6Q63 - chain A; structure by X-ray diffraction, 2.44 A resolution.

# Chain A
Protein: Beta-hexosaminidase
Organism: Bacteroides thetaiotaomicron
Notes: EC 3.2.1.52
UniProt: A0A174QSL3 (A0A174QSL3_BACT4); residue numbers follow UniProt; this construct covers 1-774
Chain sequence (774 residues; row label = number of the first residue in the row):
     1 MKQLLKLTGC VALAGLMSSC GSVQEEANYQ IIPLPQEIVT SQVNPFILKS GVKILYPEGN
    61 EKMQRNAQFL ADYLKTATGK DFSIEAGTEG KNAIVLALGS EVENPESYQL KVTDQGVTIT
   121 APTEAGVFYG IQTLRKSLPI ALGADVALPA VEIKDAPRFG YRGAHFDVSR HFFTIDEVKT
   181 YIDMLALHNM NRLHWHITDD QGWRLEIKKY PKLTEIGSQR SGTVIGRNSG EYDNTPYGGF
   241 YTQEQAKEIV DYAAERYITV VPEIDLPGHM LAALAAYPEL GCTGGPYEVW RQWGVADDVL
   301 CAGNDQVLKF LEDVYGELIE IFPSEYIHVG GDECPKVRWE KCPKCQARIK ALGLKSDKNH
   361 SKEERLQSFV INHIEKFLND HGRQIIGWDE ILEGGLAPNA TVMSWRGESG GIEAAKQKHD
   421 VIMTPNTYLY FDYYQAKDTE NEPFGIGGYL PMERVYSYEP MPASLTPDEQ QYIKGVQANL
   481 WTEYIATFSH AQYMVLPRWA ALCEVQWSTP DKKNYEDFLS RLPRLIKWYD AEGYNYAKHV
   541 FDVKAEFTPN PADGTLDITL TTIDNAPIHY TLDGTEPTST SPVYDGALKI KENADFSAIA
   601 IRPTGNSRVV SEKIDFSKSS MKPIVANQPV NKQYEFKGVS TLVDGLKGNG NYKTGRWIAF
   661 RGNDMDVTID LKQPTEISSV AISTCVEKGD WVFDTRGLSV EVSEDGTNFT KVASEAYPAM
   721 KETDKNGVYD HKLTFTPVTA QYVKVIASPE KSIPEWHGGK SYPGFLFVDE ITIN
Not modelled in the structure: 1-23
Bound ions: Cu ion: Cys282, Cys301, Cys342, Cys345; Ca2+: Thr641, Asp644, Leu646, Asp769, Glu770
Residues lining bound ligands: N-acetylglucosamine (NAG; 2-acetamido-2-deoxy-beta-D-glucopyranose): Arg170, Asp199, His269, Asp332, Glu333, Trp388, Trp405, Tyr430, Asp432, Tyr433, Ile446, Trp481, Glu483
What the authors report for this chain:
  - specificity-determining residues: Tyr433

# In short
Ligands of chain A: N-acetylglucosamine. The Cu ion site is built by Cys282, Cys301, Cys342 and Cys345.
Thr641, Asp644, Leu646, Asp769 and Glu770 form the Ca2+ site. The paper reports the specificity determinant
Tyr433.
Chain A is Beta-hexosaminidase (Bacteroides thetaiotaomicron); the structure, BT0459, was determined by X-ray
diffraction (same publication as 6Q64).
